PDB entry 8ZJC | electron microscopy, 2.50 A resolution | chains A and B of the 20 polymer chains in the assembly

# Chain A
Molecule: COR1 isoform 1
Organism: Saccharomyces cerevisiae
Reference sequence: A0A6A5Q3X1 (A0A6A5Q3X1_YEASX); numbering as in UniProt (aligned over 27-457)
Sequence (431 residues; row label = number of the first residue in the row):
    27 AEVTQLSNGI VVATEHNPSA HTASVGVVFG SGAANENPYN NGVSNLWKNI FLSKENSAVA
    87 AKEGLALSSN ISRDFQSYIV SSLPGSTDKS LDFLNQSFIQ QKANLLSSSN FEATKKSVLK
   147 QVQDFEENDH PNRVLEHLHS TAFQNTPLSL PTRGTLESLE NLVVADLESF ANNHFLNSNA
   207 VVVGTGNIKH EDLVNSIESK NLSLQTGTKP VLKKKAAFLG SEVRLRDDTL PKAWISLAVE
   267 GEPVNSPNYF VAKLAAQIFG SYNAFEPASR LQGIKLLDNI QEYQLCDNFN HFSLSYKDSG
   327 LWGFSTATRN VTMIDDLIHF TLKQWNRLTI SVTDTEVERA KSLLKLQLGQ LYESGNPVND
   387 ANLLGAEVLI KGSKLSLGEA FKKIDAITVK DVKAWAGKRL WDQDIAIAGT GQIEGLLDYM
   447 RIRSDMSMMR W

# Chain B
Molecule: Cytochrome b-c1 complex subunit 2, mitochondrial
Organism: Saccharomyces cerevisiae
Reference sequence: A0A6A5Q625 (A0A6A5Q625_YEASX); residue numbers follow UniProt; this construct covers 17-368
Sequence (352 residues; each row starts with the number of its first residue):
    17 LTVSARDAPT KISTLAVKVH GGSRYATKDG VAHLLNRFNF QNTNTRSALK LVRESELLGG
    77 TFKSTLDREY ITLKATFLKD DLPYYVNALA DVLYKTAFKP HELTESVLPA ARYDYAVAEQ
   137 CPVKSAEDQL YAITFRKGLG NPLLYDGVER VSLQDIKDFA DKVYTKENLE VSGENVVEAD
   197 LKRFVDESLL STLPAGKSLV SKSEPKFFLG EENRVRFIGD SVAAIGIPVN KASLAQYEVL
   257 ANYLTSALSE LSGLISSAKL DKFTDGGLFT LFVRDQDSAV VSSNIKKIVA DLKKGKDLSP
   317 AINYTKLKNA VQNESVSSPI ELNFDAVKDF KLGKFNYVAV GDVSNLPYLD EL

# Interface between chain A and chain B
Residue-residue contacts - 35 pairs, chain A then chain B:
  Ser45(A) - Arg22(B)
  Lys80(A) - Ala263(B)
  Lys80(A) - Ser265(B)  hydrogen bond (side chain-backbone)
  Lys80(A) - Ser268(B)  hydrogen bond
  Ala84(A) - Ala263(B)
  Ala87(A) - Ser262(B)
  Ala87(A) - Tyr320(B)
  Lys88(A) - Leu264(B)
  Gly90(A) - Asn319(B)
  Gly90(A) - Leu323(B)
  Leu91(A) - Tyr320(B)
  Ala92(A) - Leu323(B)
  Ser108(A) - Leu323(B)
  Phe291(A) - Tyr129(B)
  Glu292(A) - Arg53(B)  salt bridge
  Pro293(A) - Arg53(B)
  Leu297(A) - Val68(B)
  Leu297(A) - Arg69(B)  hydrogen bond (backbone-side chain)
  Gln298(A) - Arg69(B)
  Gln298(A) - Glu72(B)
  Gly299(A) - Arg69(B)
  Gly299(A) - Glu72(B)
  Arg365(A) - Glu72(B)  salt bridge
  Ser368(A) - Glu72(B)
  Ser368(A) - Leu73(B)  hydrogen bond (side chain-backbone)
  Ser368(A) - Gly75(B)
  Leu369(A) - Glu72(B)
  Leu372(A) - Gly75(B)
  Gly375(A) - Ile28(B)
  Gln376(A) - Thr92(B)
  Glu379(A) - Thr26(B)
  Glu379(A) - Lys27(B)  hydrogen bond (side chain-backbone)
  Glu379(A) - Ile28(B)  hydrogen bond (side chain-backbone)
  Leu403(A) - Lys27(B)
  Phe407(A) - Lys27(B)
Other interface residues (no listed pair), chain A (34 interface residues in all): His47, Thr48, Ser83, Ser107, Leu109, Ala294, Arg296, Lys371, Gly381, Gly404
Other interface residues (no listed pair), chain B (34 interface residues in all): Ala64, Leu65, Leu74, Gly76, Thr77, Phe93, Leu94, Ser122, Ala126, Glu266, Pro316, Lys322, Val327, Glu330

# Overview
Chain A and chain B each contribute 34 residues to their interface, with 6 hydrogen bonds and 2 salt bridges.
Polar contacts include Glu292(A)-Arg53(B), Arg365(A)-Glu72(B) and Lys80(A)-Ser265(B).
Here chain A is COR1 isoform 1 and chain B is Cytochrome b-c1 complex subunit 2, mitochondrial, both from
Saccharomyces cerevisiae. Entry 8ZJC (Cryo-EM structure of Saccharomyces cerevisiae bc1 complex) was
determined by electron microscopy.
